Entry 8QBX (electron microscopy, 2.20 A resolution); this record covers chains A and QA of the 60 polymer chains in the assembly.

# Chain A (and QA)
Protein: Penton protein
Organism: Human adenovirus sp
Notes: chain QA of this document is another copy of the same molecule, construct and numbering; everything in this record applies to it too
UniProtKB: Q2Y0H9 (Q2Y0H9_ADE03); aligned to UniProt positions 1-555 over residues 1-555 (the alignment contains insertions or deletions, so no single offset holds)
Chain sequence (555 residues; numbered 1 to 555; the number before each row is that of its first residue):
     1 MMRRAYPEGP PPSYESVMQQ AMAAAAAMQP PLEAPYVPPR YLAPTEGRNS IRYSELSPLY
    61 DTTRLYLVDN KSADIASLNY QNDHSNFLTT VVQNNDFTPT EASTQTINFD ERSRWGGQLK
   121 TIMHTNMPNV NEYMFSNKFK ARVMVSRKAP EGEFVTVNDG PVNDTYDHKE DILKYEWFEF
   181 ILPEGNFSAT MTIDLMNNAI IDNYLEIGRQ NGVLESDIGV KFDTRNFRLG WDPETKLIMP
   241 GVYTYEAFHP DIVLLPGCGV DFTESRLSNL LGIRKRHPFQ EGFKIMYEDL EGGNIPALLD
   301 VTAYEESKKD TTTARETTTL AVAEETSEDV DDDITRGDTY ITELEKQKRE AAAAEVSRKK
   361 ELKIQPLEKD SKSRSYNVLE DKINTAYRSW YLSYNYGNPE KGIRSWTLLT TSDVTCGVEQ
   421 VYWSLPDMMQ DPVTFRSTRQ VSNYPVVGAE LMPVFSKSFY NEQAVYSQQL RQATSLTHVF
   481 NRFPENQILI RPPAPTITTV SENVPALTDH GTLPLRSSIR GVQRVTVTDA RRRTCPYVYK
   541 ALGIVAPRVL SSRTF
Unresolved in the structure: 1-47, 149-170, 299-363, 462-477, 554-555
Differences from the reference sequence: conflict Met-2 (Arg in Q2Y0H9), Ala-21 (Gln28 in Q2Y0H9), Ala-27 (Met31 in Q2Y0H9), Met-28 (Ile32 in Q2Y0H9), Tyr-36 (Phe40 in Q2Y0H9), Arg-64 (Lys68 in Q2Y0H9), Val-418 (Ala407 in Q2Y0H9), Ser-442 (Asn431 in Q2Y0H9); insertion (22-24, 153-154, 160-164, 314-315, 330-331, 344-345, 357-358)
From the paper describing this entry:
  - conformationally variable residues: Gly-47 to Leu-59

# Interface between chain A and chain QA
Pairs across the interface (6):
  Arg-436(A) / Asp-96(QA)  salt bridge
  Ser-437(A) / Asp-96(QA)
  Ser-437(A) / Phe-97(QA)
  Thr-438(A) / Asp-96(QA)  hydrogen bond (side chain-backbone)
  Thr-438(A) / Phe-97(QA)
  Ser-551(A) / Asn-49(QA)
Also at the interface, not in a pair above, chain A (7 interface residues in all): Val-433, Thr-434, Arg-439
Also at the interface, not in a pair above, chain QA (4 interface residues in all): Tyr-53

# Summary
7 residues of chain A face 4 of chain QA across their interface, with 1 hydrogen bond and 1 salt bridge. Polar
contacts include Arg-436(A)/Asp-96(QA) and Thr-438(A)/Asp-96(QA). From the paper: conformational variability
at Gly-47(A).
Chain A and chain QA are both Penton protein (Human adenovirus sp); the structure, Chimeric Adenovirus-derived
dodecamer, was determined by electron microscopy together with 8COI and 8QB3 from the same study.
